PDB entry 1IGX | X-ray diffraction, 3.10 A resolution | chain A

[Chain A]
Protein: Prostaglandin Endoperoxide H Synthase-1
From: Ovis aries
Notes: EC 1.14.99.1
Chain sequence (576 residues; each row starts with the number of its first residue):
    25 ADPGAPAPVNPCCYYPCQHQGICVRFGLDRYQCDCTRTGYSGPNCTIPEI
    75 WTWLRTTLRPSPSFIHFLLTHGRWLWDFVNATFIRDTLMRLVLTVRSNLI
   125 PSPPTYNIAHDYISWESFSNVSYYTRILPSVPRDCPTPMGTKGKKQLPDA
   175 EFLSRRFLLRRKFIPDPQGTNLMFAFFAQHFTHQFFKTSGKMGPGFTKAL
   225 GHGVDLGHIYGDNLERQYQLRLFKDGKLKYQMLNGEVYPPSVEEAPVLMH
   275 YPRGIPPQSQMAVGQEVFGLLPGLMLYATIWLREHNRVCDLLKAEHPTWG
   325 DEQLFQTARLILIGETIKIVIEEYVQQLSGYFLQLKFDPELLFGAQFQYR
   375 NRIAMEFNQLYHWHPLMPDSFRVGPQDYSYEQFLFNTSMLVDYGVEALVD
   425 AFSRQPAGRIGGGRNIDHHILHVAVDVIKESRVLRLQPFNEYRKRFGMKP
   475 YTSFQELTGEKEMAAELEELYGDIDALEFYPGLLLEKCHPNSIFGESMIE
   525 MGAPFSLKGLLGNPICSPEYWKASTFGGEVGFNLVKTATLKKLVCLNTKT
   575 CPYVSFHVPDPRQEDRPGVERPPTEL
Disordered / not traced: 25-31, 585-600
Disulfides: Cys36-Cys47, Cys37-Cys159, Cys41-Cys57, Cys59-Cys69, Cys569-Cys575
Glycans and other covalent adducts: glycan linked to Asn68, Asn144; N-acetylglucosamine (NAG) linked to Asn410
Ion coordination: protoporphyrin IX containing co Co near His388 (its only coordinating residue here)
Ligand contacts:
  - beta-D-glucopyranose (BGC): Pro86, Ile89, Val116, Val119, Arg120, Glu524
  - protoporphyrin IX containing co (COH): Tyr148, Ala199, Gln203, Thr206, His207, Phe210, Lys211, Thr212, Leu295, Asn382, Tyr385, His386, Trp387, His388, Met391, Leu408, Ile444, His446, Val447, Asp450
  - 5,8,11,14,17-eicosapentaenoic acid (EPA): Val116, Arg120, Phe205, Phe209, Val228, Val344, Tyr348, Val349, Leu352, Ser353, Tyr355, Leu359, Phe381, Leu384, Tyr385, Trp387, Phe518, Met522, Ile523, Gly526, Ala527, Ser530, Leu531, Gly533, Leu534

[Summary]
Chain A binds beta-D-glucopyranose, protoporphyrin IX containing co and 5,8,11,14,17-eicosapentaenoic acid.
Covalently linked N-acetylglucosamine: at Asn68, Asn144 and Asn410.
Chain A is Prostaglandin Endoperoxide H Synthase-1 (Ovis aries); the structure, Crystal Structure of
Eicosapentanoic Acid Bound in the Cyclooxygenase Channel of Prostaglandin Endoperoxide H Synthase-1, was
determined by X-ray diffraction together with 1IGZ from the same study.
